PDB entry 8QMC | X-ray diffraction, 2.40 A resolution | chains A and E of the 6 polymer chains in the assembly

== Chain A ==
Molecule: DNA topoisomerase (ATP-hydrolyzing), DNA topoisomerase 4 subunit A
Source organism: Streptococcus pneumoniae
Notes: EC 5.6.2.2; engineered mutation(s): Insertion of His at postion 648
UniProtKB: chimeric construct of J0V1V8, P72525: residues 412-647 from J0V1V8 (J0V1V8_STREE) positions 2-237 (UniProt number = residue number - 410); residues 1001-1488 from P72525 positions 1-488 (UniProt number = residue number - 1000)
Sequence (742 residues; row label = number of the first residue in the row; note: 352 numbers in that range are skipped by the numbering (no residue carries them; nothing is unmodelled there)):
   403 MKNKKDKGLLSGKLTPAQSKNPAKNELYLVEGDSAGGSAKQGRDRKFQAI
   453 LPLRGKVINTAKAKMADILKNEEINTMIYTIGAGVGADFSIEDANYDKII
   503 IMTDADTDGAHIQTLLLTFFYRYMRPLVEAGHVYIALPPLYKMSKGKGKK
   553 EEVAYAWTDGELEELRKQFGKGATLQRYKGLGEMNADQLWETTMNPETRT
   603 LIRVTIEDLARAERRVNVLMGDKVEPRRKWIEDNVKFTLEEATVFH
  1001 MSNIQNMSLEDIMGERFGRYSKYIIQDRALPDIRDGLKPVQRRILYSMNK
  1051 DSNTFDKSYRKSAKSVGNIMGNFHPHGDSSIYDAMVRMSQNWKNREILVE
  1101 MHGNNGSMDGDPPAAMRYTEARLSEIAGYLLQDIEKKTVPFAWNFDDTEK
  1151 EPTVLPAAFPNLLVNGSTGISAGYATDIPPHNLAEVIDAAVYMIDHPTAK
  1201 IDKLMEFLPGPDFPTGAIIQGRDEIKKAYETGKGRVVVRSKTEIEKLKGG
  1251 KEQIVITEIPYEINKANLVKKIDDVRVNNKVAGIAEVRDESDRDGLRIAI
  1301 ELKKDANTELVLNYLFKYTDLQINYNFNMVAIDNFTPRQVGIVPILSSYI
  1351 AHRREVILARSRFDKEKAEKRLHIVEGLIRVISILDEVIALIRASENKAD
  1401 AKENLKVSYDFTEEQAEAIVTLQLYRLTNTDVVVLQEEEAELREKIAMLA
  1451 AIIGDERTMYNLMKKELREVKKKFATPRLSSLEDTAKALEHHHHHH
Disordered / not traced: 403-410, 1487-1496
Differences from the reference sequence: initiating methionine (403); expression tag (404-411, 1489-1496); linker (648); conflict Thr-1257 (Ile257 in P72525)
Metal / ion sites: Mg2+ site 1: Asp-506, Asp-508; Mg2+ site 2: Thr-1319, Gln-1322
Small-molecule neighbours:
  - malonic acid (MLA), molecule 1: Leu-1372, His-1373, Glu-1376, Arg-1443
  - malonic acid (MLA), molecule 2: Leu-1378, Val-1381, Ile-1382, Leu-1422, Arg-1426, Leu-1427, Asn-1429
  - delafloxacin (TE9): Leu-412, Gly-434, Asp-435, Leu-455, Arg-456, Gly-457, Ser-1079
Swiss-Prot annotation at these positions:
  - active site: Tyr-1118 (O-(5'-phospho-DNA)-tyrosine intermediate)
  - site: Lys-1038 (Interaction with DNA), His-1074 (Interaction with DNA), His-1076 (Interaction with DNA), Arg-1087 (Interaction with DNA), Lys-1093 (Interaction with DNA), Arg-1117 (Transition state stabilizer)
What the authors report for this chain:
  - mutagenesis - S1079F (8-16-fold): decreased binding to fluoroquinolones (citing earlier work)

== Chain E ==
Molecule: 7-nt DNA strand
Sequence (7 nucleotides; each row starts with the number of its first residue):
     9 TGTGGAT

== How chain A and chain E interact ==
Pairs across the interface - 27 pairs, chain A then chain E:
  Glu-433(A) / DT15(E)  phosphate contact
  Gly-457(A) / DT15(E)  base contact
  Lys-458(A) / DT15(E)  hydrogen bond to the base
  Asp-510(A) / DA14(E)  phosphate contact
  Asp-510(A) / DT15(E)  sugar contact
  Ile-514(A) / DT15(E)  phosphate contact
  Arg-1028(A) / DG13(E)  phosphate contact
  Arg-1028(A) / DA14(E)  hydrogen bond to the sugar
  Lys-1038(A) / DG13(E)  salt bridge to the phosphate
  Val-1040(A) / DG13(E)  sugar contact
  Val-1040(A) / DA14(E)  phosphate contact
  His-1074(A) / DA14(E)  salt bridge to the phosphate
  His-1076(A) / DA14(E)  phosphate contact
  His-1076(A) / DT15(E)  salt bridge to the phosphate
  Gly-1077(A) / DT15(E)  hydrogen bond to the phosphate
  Ser-1080(A) / DA14(E)  phosphate contact
  Ser-1080(A) / DT15(E)  base contact
  Ala-1084(A) / DG13(E)  phosphate contact
  Arg-1087(A) / DG12(E)  salt bridge to the phosphate
  Arg-1087(A) / DG13(E)  phosphate contact
  Lys-1093(A) / DG12(E)  salt bridge to the phosphate
  Thr-1168(A) / DG12(E)  sugar contact
  Thr-1168(A) / DG13(E)  phosphate contact
  Ile-1170(A) / DT11(E)  base contact
  Ile-1170(A) / DG12(E)  base contact
  Glu-1262(A) / DT11(E)  phosphate contact
  Glu-1262(A) / DG12(E)  phosphate contact
Interface residues without a listed pair, chain A (21 interface residues in all): Arg-456, Gln-1041, Pro-1075

== Summary ==
21 residues of chain A face 5 of chain E across their interface, with 3 hydrogen bonds and 5 salt bridges.
Polar pairs include Lys-458(A)/DT15(E), Arg-1028(A)/DA14(E) and Gly-1077(A)/DT15(E). Bound to chain A: malonic
acid and delafloxacin. From UniProt: active-site residue Tyr-1118(A) on chain A. From the paper: S1079F of
chain A reduces binding to fluoroquinolones.
Chain A is DNA topoisomerase (ATP-hydrolyzing), DNA topoisomerase 4 subunit A (Streptococcus pneumoniae) and
chain E is a 7-nt DNA strand; the structure, High resolution structure of the Streptococcus pneumoniae
topoisomerase IV-complex with the V-site 18mer dsDNA and novel ..., was determined by X-ray diffraction,
deposited together with 8QMB and 8C41.
